PDB entry 1QNC | X-ray diffraction, 2.30 A resolution | chains A and C of the 3 polymer chains in the assembly

[Chain A]
Protein: Transcription initiation factor tfiid-1
Source organism: Arabidopsis thaliana
Reference sequence: P28147 (TF21_ARATH); residues 1-200 here = UniProt positions 1-200
Amino-acid sequence (200 residues; each row starts with the number of its first residue):
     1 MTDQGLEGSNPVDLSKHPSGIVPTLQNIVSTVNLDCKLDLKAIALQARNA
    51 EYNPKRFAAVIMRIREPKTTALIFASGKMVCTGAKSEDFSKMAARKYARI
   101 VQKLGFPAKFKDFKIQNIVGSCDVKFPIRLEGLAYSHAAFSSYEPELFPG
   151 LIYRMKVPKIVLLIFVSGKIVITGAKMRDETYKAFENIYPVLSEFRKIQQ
Unresolved in the structure: 1-15, 199-200
Curated features (UniProtKB/Swiss-Prot):
  - modified residue: Thr-2 (N-acetylthreonine)
From the paper describing this entry:
  - binding site for the 14-nt DNA strand: Pro-149
  - specificity-determining residues: Val-29, Val-119, Leu-163 (proposed by the authors, not directly observed)

[Chain C]
Molecule: 14-nt DNA strand
Sequence (14 nucleotides; numbered 201 to 214; the number before each row is that of its first residue):
   201 GCAATAAAAGGGCA

[How chain A and chain C interact]
Contacting residue pairs (34):
  Val-29(A) / DA207(C)  base contact
  Val-29(A) / DA208(C)  base contact
  Thr-31(A) / DA208(C)  sugar contact
  Phe-57(A) / DA209(C)  base contact
  Ala-58(A) / DG210(C)  sugar contact
  Ala-58(A) / DG211(C)  sugar contact
  Leu-72(A) / DA209(C)  base contact
  Phe-74(A) / DA209(C)  base contact
  Phe-74(A) / DG210(C)  sugar contact
  Ser-76(A) / DA209(C)  phosphate contact
  Ser-76(A) / DG210(C)  hydrogen bond to the phosphate
  Lys-78(A) / DA209(C)  phosphate contact
  Lys-78(A) / DG210(C)  phosphate contact
  Val-80(A) / DA208(C)  base contact
  Val-80(A) / DA209(C)  sugar contact
  Gln-116(A) / DA207(C)  sugar contact
  Gln-116(A) / DA208(C)  sugar contact
  Asn-117(A) / DA206(C)  hydrogen bond to the base
  Asn-117(A) / DA207(C)  hydrogen bond to the base
  Val-119(A) / DA206(C)  base contact
  Leu-147(A) / DA203(C)  sugar contact
  Leu-147(A) / DA204(C)  sugar contact
  Phe-148(A) / DA203(C)  base contact
  Phe-148(A) / DA204(C)  stacking on the base
  Ile-152(A) / DT205(C)  sugar contact
  Arg-154(A) / DT205(C)  salt bridge to the phosphate
  Arg-154(A) / DA206(C)  salt bridge to the phosphate
  Val-161(A) / DT205(C)  phosphate contact
  Val-161(A) / DA206(C)  sugar contact
  Leu-163(A) / DA204(C)  base contact
  Leu-163(A) / DT205(C)  sugar contact
  Thr-173(A) / DT205(C)  base contact
  Thr-173(A) / DA206(C)  hydrogen bond to the base
  Gly-174(A) / DA206(C)  sugar contact
Other interface residues (no listed pair), chain A (22 interface residues in all): Lys-159, Val-171

[Overview]
22 residues of chain A and 9 residues of chain C are in contact, with 4 hydrogen bonds, 2 salt bridges and 1
aromatic stacking contact. Among the polar pairs are Asn-117(A)/DA206(C), Asn-117(A)/DA207(C) and
Thr-173(A)/DA206(C). From the paper: a binding site for the 14-nt DNA strand at Pro-149(A); specificity
determinants Val-29(A), Val-119(A) and Leu-163(A).
Chain A is Transcription initiation factor tfiid-1 (Arabidopsis thaliana) and chain C is a 14-nt DNA strand;
the structure, Crystal structure of the A(-31) Adenovirus major late promoter TATA box variant bound to
wild-type TBP ..., was determined by X-ray diffraction (same publication as 1QN3, 1QN4, 1QN5, 1QN6, 1QN7, 1QN8
and 4 further entries).
